PDB entry 6TDZ | electron microscopy, 3.14 A resolution | chains T and U of the 26 polymer chains in the assembly

Chain T (and U):
Protein: subunit c
Source organism: Euglena gracilis
Notes: chain U of this document is another copy of the same molecule, construct and numbering; everything in this record applies to it too
Chain sequence (104 residues; numbered 1 to 104; the number before each row is that of its first residue):
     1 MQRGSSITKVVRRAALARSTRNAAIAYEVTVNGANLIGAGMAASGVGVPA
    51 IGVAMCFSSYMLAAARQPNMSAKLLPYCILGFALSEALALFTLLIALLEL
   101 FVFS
Unresolved in the structure: 1-23
What the authors report for this chain:
  - catalytic residues: E86 (proposed by the authors, not directly observed)

Interface between chain T and chain U:
Pairs across the interface (75; chain T residue first):
  A24(T) - A26(U)
  I25(T) - A26(U)  hydrogen bond (backbone-backbone)
  I25(T) - Y27(U)
  I25(T) - E28(U)  hydrogen bond (backbone-backbone)
  A26(T) - E28(U)
  Y27(T) - E28(U)  hydrogen bond (backbone-backbone)
  Y27(T) - V29(U)
  Y27(T) - T30(U)  hydrogen bond (backbone-backbone)
  E28(T) - T30(U)
  E28(T) - N32(U)
  V29(T) - T30(U)  hydrogen bond (backbone-backbone)
  V29(T) - V31(U)
  V29(T) - N32(U)  hydrogen bond (backbone-backbone)
  T30(T) - N32(U)
  A34(T) - G33(U)
  A34(T) - L36(U)
  A34(T) - I37(U)  hydrophobic
  N35(T) - L36(U)
  G38(T) - L36(U)
  G38(T) - G40(U)
  M41(T) - G40(U)
  M41(T) - M41(U)  hydrophobic
  M41(T) - S44(U)  hydrogen bond (backbone-side chain)
  A42(T) - G40(U)
  A42(T) - A43(U)  hydrophobic
  G45(T) - S44(U)
  V48(T) - G47(U)
  V48(T) - V48(U)  hydrophobic
  V48(T) - I51(U)  hydrophobic
  P49(T) - G47(U)
  P49(T) - A50(U)  hydrophobic
  I51(T) - I51(U)  hydrophobic
  G52(T) - A54(U)
  M55(T) - I51(U)
  M55(T) - A54(U)  hydrophobic
  M55(T) - M55(U)
  M55(T) - S58(U)
  C56(T) - M61(U)  hydrophobic
  S59(T) - S58(U)
  S59(T) - M61(U)  hydrogen bond
  S59(T) - L62(U)
  Y60(T) - M61(U)
  L62(T) - L62(U)  hydrophobic
  A63(T) - M61(U)
  A63(T) - L62(U)
  A63(T) - A65(U)  hydrophobic
  R66(T) - L62(U)
  Q67(T) - A64(U)
  Q67(T) - A65(U)  hydrogen bond (side chain-backbone)
  Q67(T) - R66(U)
  Q67(T) - P68(U)
  M70(T) - P68(U)  hydrophobic
  L74(T) - M61(U)  hydrophobic
  Y77(T) - F57(U)
  Y77(T) - Y60(U)  hydrophobic
  Y77(T) - L75(U)
  C78(T) - M61(U)  hydrophobic
  L80(T) - F57(U)  hydrophobic
  L80(T) - F82(U)  hydrophobic
  G81(T) - F57(U)
  L84(T) - F82(U)  hydrophobic
  S85(T) - A50(U)
  L88(T) - V46(U)
  L88(T) - A50(U)
  L88(T) - E86(U)
  L88(T) - A89(U)  hydrophobic
  F91(T) - L93(U)  hydrophobic
  T92(T) - A43(U)
  T92(T) - V46(U)
  I95(T) - A43(U)  hydrophobic
  I95(T) - L93(U)  hydrophobic
  I95(T) - A96(U)  hydrophobic
  L98(T) - F101(U)  hydrophobic
  E99(T) - L36(U)
  F103(T) - L36(U)  hydrophobic
Other interface residues (no listed pair), chain T (42 interface residues in all): V31, S44
Other interface residues (no listed pair), chain U (43 interface residues in all): A39, P49, V53, Q67, L97, L100

In short:
42 residues of chain T and 43 residues of chain U are in contact; the contacts include 9 hydrogen bonds. Polar
contacts include M41(T)-S44(U), S59(T)-M61(U) and Q67(T)-A65(U). The paper reports the catalytic residue
E86(T).
Both chains are subunit c (Euglena gracilis). Entry 6TDZ (Cryo-EM structure of Euglena gracilis mitochondrial
ATP synthase, OSCP/F1/c-ring, rotational state 2) was determined by electron microscopy together with 6TDU,
6TDV, 6TDW, 6TDX, 6TDY and 6TE0 from the same study.
